7C9O - chains A and E of the 5 polymer chains in the assembly; structure by X-ray diffraction, 2.55 A resolution.

Chain A:
Name: Zinc finger protein HD1
From: Oryza sativa Japonica Group
Reference sequence: Q9FDX8 (HD1_ORYSJ); residues 323-387 here correspond to UniProt positions 311-375 (UniProt number = residue number - 12)
Sequence (67 residues; row label = number of the first residue in the row):
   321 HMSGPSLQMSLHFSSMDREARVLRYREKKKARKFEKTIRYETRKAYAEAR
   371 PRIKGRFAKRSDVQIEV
Disordered / not traced: 321-334, 380-387
Differences from the reference sequence: expression tag (321-322)
What the authors report for this chain:
  - binding site for the 25-nt DNA strand: Lys356, Tyr360, Arg363, Tyr366, Arg370 to Lys379
  - contacts within the chain: Glu355-Thr357 (backbone contact)
  - mutagenesis - R363A, R370A, R372A, K374A, R376A, F377A (Kd 5319 nM): decreased binding to the 25-nt DNA strand
  - binding site for the 25-nt DNA strand (chain E): Arg363, Arg372, Lys374, Gly375

Chain E:
Molecule: 25-nt DNA strand
Sequence (25 nucleotides; each row starts with the number of its first residue):
     1 TTATCGAGCTGTGGTTGAGAGTGAG

Chain A / chain E interface:
Residue-residue contacts - 24 pairs, chain A then chain E:
  Lys356(A) - DG13(E)  salt bridge to the phosphate
  Ile358(A) - DT12(E)  phosphate contact
  Ile358(A) - DG13(E)  phosphate contact
  Arg359(A) - DT12(E)  hydrogen bond to the phosphate
  Tyr360(A) - DG11(E)  phosphate contact
  Tyr360(A) - DT12(E)  hydrogen bond to the phosphate
  Arg363(A) - DT10(E)  hydrogen bond to the base
  Arg363(A) - DG11(E)  hydrogen bond to the sugar
  Arg363(A) - DT12(E)  sugar contact
  Lys364(A) - DT12(E)  sugar contact
  Lys364(A) - DG13(E)  phosphate contact
  Ala367(A) - DT12(E)  base contact
  Arg372(A) - DG13(E)  hydrogen bond to the sugar
  Arg372(A) - DG14(E)  hydrogen bond to the sugar
  Lys374(A) - DG14(E)  base contact
  Lys374(A) - DT15(E)  sugar contact
  Lys374(A) - DT16(E)  salt bridge to the phosphate
  Gly375(A) - DG13(E)  hydrogen bond to the base
  Gly375(A) - DG14(E)  base contact
  Gly375(A) - DT15(E)  hydrogen bond to the sugar
  Arg376(A) - DG13(E)  base contact
  Arg376(A) - DG14(E)  base contact
  Phe377(A) - DT12(E)  base contact
  Phe377(A) - DG13(E)  base contact
Other interface residues (no listed pair), chain A (13 interface residues in all): Glu368
Other interface residues (no listed pair), chain E (8 interface residues in all): DG17

Summary:
13 residues of chain A face 8 of chain E across their interface; the contacts include 8 hydrogen bonds and 2
salt bridges. Polar contacts include Arg363(A)-DT10(E), Gly375(A)-DG13(E) and Arg363(A)-DG11(E). From the
paper: a binding site for the 25-nt DNA strand at Lys356(A), Tyr360(A) and Arg363(A) among others; R363A,
R370A and R372A of chain A, among others, reduce binding to the 25-nt DNA strand; 6 substitutions were tested
in all.
Here chain A is Zinc finger protein HD1 (Oryza sativa Japonica Group) and chain E is a 25-nt DNA strand. Entry
7C9O (Crystal structure of DNA-bound CCT/NF-YB/YC complex (HD1CCT/GHD8/OsNF-YC2)) was determined by X-ray
diffraction together with 7C9P from the same study.
